Entry 7SSS (electron microscopy, 2.40 A resolution); this record covers chains E and F of the 8 polymer chains in the assembly.

Chain E (and F):
Name: 5-demethoxyubiquinone hydroxylase, mitochondrial
From: Homo sapiens
Notes: EC 1.14.99.60; chain F of this document is another copy of the same molecule, construct and numbering; everything in this record applies to it too
UniProtKB: Q99807 (COQ7_HUMAN); numbering as in UniProt (aligned over 1-217)
Amino-acid sequence (217 residues; row label = number of the first residue in the row):
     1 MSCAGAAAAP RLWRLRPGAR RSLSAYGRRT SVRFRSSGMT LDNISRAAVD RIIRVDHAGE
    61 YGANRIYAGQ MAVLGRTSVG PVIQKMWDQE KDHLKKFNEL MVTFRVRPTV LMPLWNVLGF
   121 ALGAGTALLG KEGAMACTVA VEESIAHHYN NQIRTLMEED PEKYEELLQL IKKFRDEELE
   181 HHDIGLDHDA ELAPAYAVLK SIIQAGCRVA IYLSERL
Disordered / not traced: 1-44
Residues lining bound ligands:
  - 8PP (2-[(2E,6E,10E,14E,18E,22E,26E)-3,7,11,15,19,23,27,31-octamethyldotriaconta-2,6,10,14,18,22,26,30-octaenyl]phenol): A58, G59, G62, A63, I66, W115, L118, G119, A121, L122, G125, T126, L199, I202, I203, G206, C207, A210, I211
  - NAD (nicotinamide-adenine-dinucleotide): R51, Y212, R216
  - phosphatidylethanolamine (PEV; (1S)-2-{[(2-aminoethoxy)(hydroxy)phosphoryl]oxy}-1-[(palmitoyloxy)methyl]ethyl stearate), molecule 1: R65, N116, V117, F120, A121
  - phosphatidylethanolamine (PEV), molecule 2: R105, V106, R107, V110, R216, L217
  - phosphatidylethanolamine (PEV), molecule 3: V110, L111, P113, L114
  - phosphatidylethanolamine (PEV), molecule 4: P113, L114, N116, V117
  - phosphatidylethanolamine (PEV), molecule 5: V117, L118, A121
  - phosphatidylethanolamine (PEV), molecule 6: H147, A205, R208, V209, Y212, L213
UniProt features mapped onto this chain:
  - region: R11 to R29 (Required for nuclear localization)
  - binding site (NADH): R51, Y212, R216
  - binding site (Fe cation): E60, E90, H93, E142, E178, H181
  - natural variant: R54 (R54Q: In COQ10D8 and HMNR9; R54W: In HMNR9; uncertain significance), R107 (R107W: In COQ10D8; uncertain significance), L111 (L111P: In COQ10D8), V141 (V141E: In COQ10D8), Y149 (Y149C: In COQ10D8 and HMNR9; uncertain significance), L156 (L156Q: In HMNR9; uncertain significance; L156R: In HMNR9; uncertain significance)
  - mutagenesis: R28 (R28A: Reduces nuclear localization. Increases level of reactive oxygen species (ROS)), R51 (R51A: Loss of function activity; when associated with A-208; A-212 and A-216), E178 (E178K: No detectable ubiquinone is produced), R208 (R208A: Loss of function activity; when associated with A-51; A-212 and A-216), Y212 (Y212A: Loss of function activity; when associated with A-51; A-208 and A-216), R216 (R216A: Loss of function activity; when associated with A-51; A-208 and A-212)
Reported in the primary citation:
  - binding site for 8PP: L118, A121, L122, L129, L199, I202
  - binding site for NAD: R51, Y212, R216
  - binding site for phosphatidylethanolamine: R208
  - higher-order assembly contacts with a neighbouring Ubiquinone biosynthesis protein COQ9, mitochondrial: S201, Q204, A205, R208
  - conformationally variable residues (side-chain flip): W115 (from molecular simulation)

How chain E and chain F interact:
Residue-residue contacts - 9 pairs, chain E then chain F:
  L129(E) with V198(F), hydrophobic
  P194(E) with Y196(F)
  A195(E) with A195(F), hydrophobic; Y196(F), hydrophobic
  Y196(E) with P194(F); A195(F), hydrophobic
  V198(E) with L129(F), hydrophobic; L199(F), hydrophobic
  I202(E) with I202(F), hydrophobic
Interface residues without a listed pair, chain E (7 interface residues in all): L199

Overview:
Chain E and chain F each contribute 7 residues to their interface. Bound to chain E: 6 copies of
phosphatidylethanolamine, compound 8PP and NAD. The paper reports a binding site for 8PP at L118(E), A121(E)
and L122(E) among others; a binding site for NAD at R51(E), Y212(E) and R216(E).
Chain E and chain F are both 5-demethoxyubiquinone hydroxylase, mitochondrial (Homo sapiens); the structure,
Structure of the NADH-bound human COQ7:COQ9 complex by single-particle electron cryo-microscopy, was
determined by electron microscopy, deposited together with 7SSP.
